Entry 7R21 (electron microscopy, 3.10 A resolution); this record covers chains O and R of the 19 polymer chains in the assembly.

# Chain O
Name: Cas7a
Source organism: Pyrococcus furiosus DSM 3638
UniProtKB: Q8U333 (Q8U333_PYRFU); numbering as in UniProt (aligned over 1-336)
Amino-acid sequence (336 residues; numbered 1 to 336; the number before each row is that of its first residue):
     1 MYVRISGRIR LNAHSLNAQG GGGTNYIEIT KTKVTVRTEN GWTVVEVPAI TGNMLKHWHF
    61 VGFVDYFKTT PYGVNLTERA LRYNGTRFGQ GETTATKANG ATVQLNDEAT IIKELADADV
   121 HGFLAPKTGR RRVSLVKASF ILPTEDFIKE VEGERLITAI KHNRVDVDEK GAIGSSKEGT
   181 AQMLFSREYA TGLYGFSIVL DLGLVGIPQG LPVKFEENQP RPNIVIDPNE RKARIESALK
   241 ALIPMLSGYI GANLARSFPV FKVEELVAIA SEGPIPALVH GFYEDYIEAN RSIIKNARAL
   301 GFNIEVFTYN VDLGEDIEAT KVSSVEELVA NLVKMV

# Chain R
Molecule: CrRNA
Source organism: Escherichia coli
Sequence (62 nucleotides; each row starts with the number of its first residue):
     1 AUUGAAAGUU GUAGUAUGCG GUCCUUGCGG CUGAGAGCAC UUCAGGAGUU GCCCGCGCCA
    61 GC

# Interface between chain O and chain R
Contacting residue pairs - 50 pairs, chain O then chain R:
  Asn-17(O) / G45(R)  hydrogen bond to the phosphate
  Asn-17(O) / G46(R)  phosphate contact
  Ala-18(O) / G45(R)  hydrogen bond to the sugar
  Ala-18(O) / G46(R)  phosphate contact
  Gln-19(O) / G45(R)  hydrogen bond to the base
  Gly-20(O) / G45(R)  hydrogen bond to the sugar
  Thr-51(O) / G45(R)  hydrogen bond to the phosphate
  Asn-53(O) / C43(R)  hydrogen bond to the sugar
  Asn-53(O) / A44(R)  sugar contact
  Asn-53(O) / G45(R)  hydrogen bond to the phosphate
  Met-54(O) / A44(R)  phosphate contact
  Met-54(O) / G46(R)  phosphate contact
  Lys-56(O) / C43(R)  phosphate contact
  His-57(O) / A44(R)  phosphate contact
  Trp-58(O) / A44(R)  base contact
  Gly-85(O) / A44(R)  phosphate contact
  Thr-86(O) / A44(R)  phosphate contact
  Arg-87(O) / U42(R)  sugar contact
  Arg-87(O) / C43(R)  salt bridge to the phosphate
  His-121(O) / U42(R)  phosphate contact
  His-121(O) / C43(R)  phosphate contact
  Gly-122(O) / U42(R)  sugar contact
  Phe-123(O) / U41(R)  sugar contact
  Phe-123(O) / U42(R)  sugar contact
  Leu-124(O) / U41(R)  base contact
  Leu-124(O) / U42(R)  base contact
  Arg-131(O) / C40(R)  sugar contact
  Arg-131(O) / U41(R)  base contact
  Arg-132(O) / U41(R)  hydrogen bond to the sugar
  Arg-132(O) / U42(R)  sugar contact
  Val-133(O) / U41(R)  phosphate contact
  Val-133(O) / U42(R)  phosphate contact
  Ser-134(O) / U42(R)  hydrogen bond to the phosphate
  Lys-161(O) / G51(R)  hydrogen bond to the base
  His-162(O) / G51(R)  phosphate contact
  Asn-163(O) / U50(R)  sugar contact
  Asn-163(O) / G51(R)  sugar contact
  Arg-164(O) / G48(R)  base contact
  Arg-164(O) / U49(R)  hydrogen bond to the base
  Arg-164(O) / U50(R)  phosphate contact
  Val-165(O) / U50(R)  hydrogen bond to the phosphate
  Val-165(O) / C52(R)  base contact
  Phe-185(O) / U49(R)  stacking on the base
  Ala-252(O) / G46(R)  phosphate contact
  Ala-252(O) / A47(R)  phosphate contact
  Asn-253(O) / A47(R)  hydrogen bond to the phosphate
  Leu-254(O) / A47(R)  phosphate contact
  Ala-255(O) / G48(R)  phosphate contact
  Arg-256(O) / G48(R)  salt bridge to the phosphate
  Arg-256(O) / U49(R)  salt bridge to the phosphate
Interface residues without a listed pair, chain O (34 interface residues in all): Gly-22, Gly-251
Interface residues without a listed pair, chain R (14 interface residues in all): C38

# Summary
34 residues of chain O and 14 residues of chain R are in contact, with 13 hydrogen bonds, 3 salt bridges and 1
aromatic stacking contact. Polar pairs include Gln-19(O)/G45(R), Lys-161(O)/G51(R) and Arg-164(O)/U49(R).
Chain O is Cas7a (Pyrococcus furiosus DSM 3638) and chain R is CrRNA (Escherichia coli); the structure,
elongated Cascade complex from type I-A CRISPR-Cas system, was determined by electron microscopy.
